Entry 4IQJ (X-ray diffraction, 3.20 A resolution); this record covers chains G and B of the 16 polymer chains in the assembly.

[Chain G]
Molecule: 20-nt DNA strand
Sequence (20 nucleotides; numbered 1 to 20; the number before each row is that of its first residue):
     1 CGAAACGACG GCCAGTGCCA

[Chain B]
Protein: DNA polymerase III subunit alpha
Source organism: Thermus aquaticus
Notes: EC 2.7.7.7; fragment: DNA polymerase III subunit alpha
Reference sequence: Q9XDH5 (DPO3A_THEAQ); residues 1-1220 here = UniProt positions 1-1220
Sequence (1220 residues; row label = number of the first residue in the row):
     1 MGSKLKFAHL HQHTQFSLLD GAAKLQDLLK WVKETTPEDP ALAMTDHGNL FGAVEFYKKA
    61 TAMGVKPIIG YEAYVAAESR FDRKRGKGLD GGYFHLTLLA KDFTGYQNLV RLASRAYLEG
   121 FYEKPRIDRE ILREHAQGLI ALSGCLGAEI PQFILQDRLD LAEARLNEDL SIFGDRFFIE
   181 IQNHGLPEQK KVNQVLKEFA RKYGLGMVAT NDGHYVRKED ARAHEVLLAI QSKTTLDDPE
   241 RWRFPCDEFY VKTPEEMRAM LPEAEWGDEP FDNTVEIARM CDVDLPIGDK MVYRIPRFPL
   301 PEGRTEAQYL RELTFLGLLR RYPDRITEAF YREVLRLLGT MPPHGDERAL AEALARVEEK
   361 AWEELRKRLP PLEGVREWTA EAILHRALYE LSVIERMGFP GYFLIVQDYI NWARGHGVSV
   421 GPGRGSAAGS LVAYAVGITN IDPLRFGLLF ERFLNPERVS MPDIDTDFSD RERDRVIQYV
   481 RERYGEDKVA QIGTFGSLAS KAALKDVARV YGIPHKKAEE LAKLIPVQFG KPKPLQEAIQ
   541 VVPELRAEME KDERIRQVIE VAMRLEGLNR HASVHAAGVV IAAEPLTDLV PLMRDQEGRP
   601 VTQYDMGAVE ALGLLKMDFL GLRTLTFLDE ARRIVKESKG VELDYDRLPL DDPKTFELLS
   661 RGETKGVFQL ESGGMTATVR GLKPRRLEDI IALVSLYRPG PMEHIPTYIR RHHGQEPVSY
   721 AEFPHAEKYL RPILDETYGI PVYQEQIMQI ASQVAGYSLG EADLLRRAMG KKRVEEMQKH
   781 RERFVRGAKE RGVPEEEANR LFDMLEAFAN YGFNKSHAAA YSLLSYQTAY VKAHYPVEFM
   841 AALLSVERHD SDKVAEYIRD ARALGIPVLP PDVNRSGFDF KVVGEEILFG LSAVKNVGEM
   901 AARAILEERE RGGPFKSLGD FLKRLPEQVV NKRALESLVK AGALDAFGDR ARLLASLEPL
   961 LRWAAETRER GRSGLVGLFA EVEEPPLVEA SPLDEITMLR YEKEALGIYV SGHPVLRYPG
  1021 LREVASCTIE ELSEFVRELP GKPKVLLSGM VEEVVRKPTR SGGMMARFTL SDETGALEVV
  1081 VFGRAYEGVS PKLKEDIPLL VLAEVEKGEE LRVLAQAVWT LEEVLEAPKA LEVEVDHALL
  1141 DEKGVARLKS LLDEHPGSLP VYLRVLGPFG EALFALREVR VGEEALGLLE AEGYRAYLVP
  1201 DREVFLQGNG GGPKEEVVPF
Unresolved in the structure: 1-4, 84-91, 339-345, 367-376, 495-498, 511-512, 527-531, 539-543, 1060-1062, 1107-1111
Metal / ion sites: Zn2+ site 1: His-11, His-13, Glu-72, Asp-212; Zn2+ site 2: Asp-20, His-47, His-214; Zn2+ site 3: Glu-72, His-95, Cys-145; Mg2+: Asp-463, Asp-465, Asp-618

[How chain G and chain B interact]
Contacting residue pairs - 10 pairs, chain G then chain B:
  DC13(G) with Gly-898(B), phosphate contact; Met-900(B), phosphate contact
  DA14(G) with Lys-895(B), phosphate contact; Asn-896(B), phosphate contact; Val-897(B), phosphate contact; Gly-898(B), hydrogen bond to the phosphate
  DG15(G) with Lys-895(B), phosphate contact; Asn-896(B), phosphate contact
  DA20(G) with Ser-573(B), phosphate contact; Ala-576(B), phosphate contact
Interface residues without a listed pair, chain G (5 interface residues in all): DC12
Interface residues without a listed pair, chain B (9 interface residues in all): Val-574, Glu-899

[In short]
Chain G and chain B form an interface of 5 and 9 residues respectively, with 1 hydrogen bond. The
hydrogen-bonded pair is DA14(G)/Gly-898(B). His-11(B), His-13(B), Glu-72(B) and Asp-212(B) coordinate Zn2+
site 1. The Zn2+ site 2 is built by Asp-20(B), His-47(B) and His-214(B).
Chain G is a 20-nt DNA strand and chain B is DNA polymerase III subunit alpha (Thermus aquaticus); the
structure, Structure of PolIIIalpha-Tauc-DNA complex suggests an atomic model of the replisome, was determined
by X-ray diffraction.
